6EYD - chains A and C of the 6 polymer chains in the assembly; structure by electron microscopy, 4.22 A resolution (low resolution: residue-level contacts below are approximate; hydrogen-bond / salt-bridge calls are withheld).

[Chain A]
Molecule: DNA-directed RNA polymerase subunit alpha
Organism: Mycobacterium smegmatis (strain ATCC 700084 / mc(2)155)
Notes: EC 2.7.7.6
UniProtKB: A0QSL8 (RPOA_MYCS2); residue numbers follow UniProt; this construct covers 1-350
Chain sequence (350 residues; each row starts with the number of its first residue):
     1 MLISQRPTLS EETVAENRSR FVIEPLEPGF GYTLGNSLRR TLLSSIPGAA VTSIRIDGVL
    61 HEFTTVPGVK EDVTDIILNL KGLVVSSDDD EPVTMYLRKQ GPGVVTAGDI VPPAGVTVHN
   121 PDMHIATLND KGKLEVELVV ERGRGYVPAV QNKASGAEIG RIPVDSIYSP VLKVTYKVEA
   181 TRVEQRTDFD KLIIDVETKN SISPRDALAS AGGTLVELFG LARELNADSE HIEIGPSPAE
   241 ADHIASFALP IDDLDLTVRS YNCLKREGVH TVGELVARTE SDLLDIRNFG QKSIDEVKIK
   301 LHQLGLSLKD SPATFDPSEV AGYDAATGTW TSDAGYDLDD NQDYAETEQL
Disordered / not traced: 1, 222-350

[Chain C]
Molecule: DNA-directed RNA polymerase subunit beta
Organism: Mycobacterium smegmatis (strain ATCC 700084 / mc(2)155)
Notes: EC 2.7.7.6
UniProtKB: P60281 (RPOB_MYCS2); residue numbers follow UniProt; this construct covers 2-1169
Chain sequence (1178 residues; each row starts with the number of its first residue):
     1 VLEGCILAVS SQSKSNAITN NSVPGAPNRV SFAKLREPLE VPGLLDVQTD SFEWLVGSDR
    61 WRQAAIDRGE ENPVGGLEEV LAELSPIEDF SGSMSLSFSD PRFDEVKASV DECKDKDMTY
   121 AAPLFVTAEF INNNTGEIKS QTVFMGDFPM MTEKGTFIIN GTERVVVSQL VRSPGVYFDE
   181 TIDKSTEKTL HSVKVIPGRG AWLEFDVDKR DTVGVRIDRK RRQPVTVLLK ALGWTNEQIV
   241 ERFGFSEIMM GTLEKDTTSG TDEALLDIYR KLRPGEPPTK ESAQTLLENL FFKEKRYDLA
   301 RVGRYKVNKK LGLNAGKPIT SSTLTEEDVV ATIEYLVRLH EGQTSMTVPG GVEVPVEVDD
   361 IDHFGNRRLR TVGELIQNQI RVGLSRMERV VRERMTTQDV EAITPQTLIN IRPVVAAIKE
   421 FFGTSQLSQF MDQNNPLSGL THKRRLSALG PGGLSRERAG LEVRDVHPSH YGRMCPIETP
   481 EGPNIGLIGS LSVYARVNPF GFIETPYRKV ENGVVTDQID YLTADEEDRH VVAQANSPTD
   541 ENGRFTEDRV MVRKKGGEVE FVSADQVDYM DVSPRQMVSV ATAMIPFLEH DDANRALMGA
   601 NMQRQAVPLV RSEAPLVGTG MELRAAIDAG DVVVADKTGV IEEVSADYIT VMADDGTRQS
   661 YRLRKFARSN HGTCANQRPI VDAGQRVEAG QVIADGPCTQ NGEMALGKNL LVAIMPWEGH
   721 NYEDAIILSN RLVEEDVLTS IHIEEHEIDA RDTKLGAEEI TRDIPNVSDE VLADLDERGI
   781 VRIGAEVRDG DILVGKVTPK GETELTPEER LLRAIFGEKA REVRDTSLKV PHGESGKVIG
   841 IRVFSREDDD ELPAGVNELV RVYVAQKRKI SDGDKLAGRH GNKGVIGKIL PVEDMPFLPD
   901 GTPVDIILNT HGVPRRMNIG QILETHLGWV AKAGWNIDVA AGVPDWASKL PEELYSAPAD
   961 STVATPVFDG AQEGELAGLL GSTLPNRDGE VMVDADGKST LFDGRSGEPF PYPVTVGYMY
  1021 ILKLHHLVDD KIHARSTGPY SMITQQPLGG KAQFGGQRFG EMECWAMQAY GAAYTLQELL
  1081 TIKSDDTVGR VKVYEAIVKG ENIPEPGIPE SFKVLLKELQ SLCLNVEVLS SDGAAIEMRD
  1141 GDDEDLERAA ANLGINLSRN ESASVEDLAL ARHGGSGA
Disordered / not traced: 1-20, 209-212, 800-822, 1140-1178
Differences from the reference sequence: expression tag (1, 1170-1178)
UniProt features mapped onto this chain:
  - mutagenesis: Gln429 (Q429K/L: Rifampicin (Rif) resistant), Asp432 (D432V: Rifampicin (Rif) resistant; D432Y: Rifampicin (Rif) resistant; RbpA no longer rescues transcription in the presence of Rif. Decreased affinity for Rif, no change in affinity for RbpA), His442 (H442D/L/P/R/Y: Rifampicin (Rif) resistant), Arg445 (R445L/P: Rifampicin (Rif) resistant), Ser447 (S447L/P/W: Rifampicin (Rif) resistant; RbpA no longer rescues transcription in the presence of Rif, decreased affinity for Rif, no change in affinity for RbpA; tested in the Leu mutation), Leu449 (L449P: Rifampicin (Rif) resistant)

[Interface between chain A and chain C]
Residue-residue contacts - 80 pairs, chain A then chain C:
  Arg18(A) - Asp988(C)
  Tyr32(A) - Phe1002(C)
  Tyr32(A) - Gly1007(C)
  Tyr32(A) - Pro1009(C)
  Asn36(A) - Asp1003(C)
  Asn36(A) - Gly1004(C)
  Asn36(A) - Arg1005(C)
  Asn36(A) - Ser1006(C)
  Asn36(A) - Gly1007(C)
  Arg39(A) - Glu893(C)
  Arg39(A) - Phe897(C)
  Arg39(A) - Gly901(C)
  Arg40(A) - Glu893(C)
  Arg40(A) - Asp894(C)
  Arg40(A) - Gly1004(C)
  Arg40(A) - Arg1005(C)
  Leu43(A) - Glu893(C)
  Ser44(A) - Glu893(C)
  Leu60(A) - Ile783(C)
  His61(A) - Ile783(C)
  His61(A) - Gly784(C)
  His61(A) - Val838(C)
  His61(A) - Ile839(C)
  Glu62(A) - Lys837(C)
  Glu62(A) - Lys867(C)
  Phe63(A) - Phe666(C)
  Phe63(A) - Ile741(C)
  Phe63(A) - Lys837(C)
  Phe63(A) - Ile839(C)
  Phe63(A) - Ala865(C)
  Phe63(A) - Lys867(C)
  Thr64(A) - Phe666(C)
  Thr65(A) - Ala646(C)
  Thr65(A) - Lys665(C)
  Val69(A) - Ser645(C)
  Val69(A) - Ala646(C)
  Lys70(A) - Val644(C)
  Lys70(A) - Ala646(C)
  Lys70(A) - Pro679(C)
  Lys70(A) - Asp682(C)
  Glu71(A) - Pro679(C)
  Asp72(A) - Lys665(C)
  Asp72(A) - Phe666(C)
  Asp72(A) - Asn676(C)
  Asp72(A) - Arg678(C)
  Thr74(A) - Phe666(C)
  Thr74(A) - Arg678(C)
  Asp75(A) - Arg678(C)
  Leu78(A) - Val610(C)
  Leu78(A) - Arg611(C)
  Lys81(A) - Glu734(C)
  Lys81(A) - Glu735(C)
  Lys81(A) - Asp736(C)
  Asn129(A) - Glu643(C)
  Tyr146(A) - Val733(C)
  Tyr146(A) - Glu734(C)
  Tyr146(A) - Lys869(C)
  Ala149(A) - Lys869(C)
  Gln151(A) - Glu786(C)
  Asn152(A) - Glu786(C)
  Lys153(A) - Glu786(C)
  Ile159(A) - Ile783(C)
  Asp165(A) - Val733(C)
  Asp165(A) - Glu734(C)
  Asp165(A) - Asp736(C)
  Asp165(A) - Lys867(C)
  Asp165(A) - Lys869(C)
  Ile167(A) - Glu734(C)
  Lys173(A) - Asp900(C)
  Lys173(A) - Gly901(C)
  Lys173(A) - Thr902(C)
  Val174(A) - Gly901(C)
  Thr175(A) - Pro899(C)
  Thr175(A) - Asp900(C)
  Thr175(A) - Gly901(C)
  Tyr176(A) - Phe897(C)
  Tyr176(A) - Phe1002(C)
  Tyr176(A) - Gly1007(C)
  Asp195(A) - Asp988(C)
  Glu197(A) - Arg987(C)
Also at the interface, not in a pair above, chain A (40 interface residues in all): Thr33, Val66, Pro148, Pro163
Also at the interface, not in a pair above, chain C (49 interface residues in all): Val681, Asn730, Arg782, Ala785, Val892, Leu898, Pro903

[Summary]
40 residues of chain A and 49 residues of chain C are in contact. UniProt lists 6 mutagenesis sites on chain
C.
Here chain A is DNA-directed RNA polymerase subunit alpha and chain C is DNA-directed RNA polymerase subunit
beta, both from Mycobacterium smegmatis (strain ATCC 700084 / mc(2)155). Entry 6EYD (Structure of
Mycobacterium smegmatis RNA polymerase Sigma-A holoenzyme) was determined by electron microscopy (same
publication as 6F6W).
